6X2I - chains D and E of the 60 polymer chains in the assembly; structure by electron microscopy, 2.87 A resolution.

== Chain D (and E) ==
Molecule: VP2
Notes: chain E of this document is another copy of the same molecule, construct and numbering; everything in this record applies to it too
Reference sequence: A0A1B0VEZ1 (A0A1B0VEZ1_9VIRU); residue numbers follow UniProt; this construct covers 32-569
Sequence (538 residues; each row starts with the number of its first residue):
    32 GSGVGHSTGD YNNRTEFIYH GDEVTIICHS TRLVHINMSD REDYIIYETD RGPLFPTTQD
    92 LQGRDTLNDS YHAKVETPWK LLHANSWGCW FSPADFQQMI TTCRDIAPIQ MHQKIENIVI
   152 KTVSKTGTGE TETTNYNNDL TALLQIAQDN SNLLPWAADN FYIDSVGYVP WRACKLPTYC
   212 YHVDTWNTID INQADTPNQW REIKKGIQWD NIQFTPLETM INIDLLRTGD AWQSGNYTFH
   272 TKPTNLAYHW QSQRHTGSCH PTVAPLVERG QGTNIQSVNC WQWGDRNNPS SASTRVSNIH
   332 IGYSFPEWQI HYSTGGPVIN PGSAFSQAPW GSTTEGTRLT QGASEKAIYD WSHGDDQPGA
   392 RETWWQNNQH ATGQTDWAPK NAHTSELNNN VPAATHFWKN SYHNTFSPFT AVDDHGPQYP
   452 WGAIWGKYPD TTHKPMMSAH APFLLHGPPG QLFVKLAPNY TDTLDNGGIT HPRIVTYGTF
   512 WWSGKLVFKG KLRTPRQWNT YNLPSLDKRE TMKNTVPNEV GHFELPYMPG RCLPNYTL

== How chain D and chain E interact ==
Pairs across the interface - 91 pairs, chain D then chain E:
  Ser33(D) with Gly32(E); His37(E), hydrogen bond
  Gly34(D) with His37(E), hydrogen bond (backbone-side chain)
  Val35(D) with Gly36(E)
  Glu73(D) with Trp202(E)
  Asp74(D) with Trp202(E), hydrogen bond; Arg203(E), salt bridge; Gly552(E)
  Tyr75(D) with Trp202(E); Pro548(E); Gly552(E)
  Ile76(D) with Asn549(E); Glu550(E); Val551(E); Gly552(E)
  Ile77(D) with Pro548(E); Asn549(E), hydrogen bond (backbone-backbone); Glu550(E)
  Ser155(D) with Asn166(E), hydrogen bond
  Lys156(D) with Thr164(E)
  Thr157(D) with Thr164(E)
  Thr159(D) with Thr162(E); Thr164(E)
  Asp170(D) with Lys152(E), salt bridge
  Leu171(D) with Val35(E), hydrophobic; Asn169(E)
  Thr172(D) with Val35(E); Val150(E); Asn169(E), hydrogen bond; Thr259(E)
  Leu174(D) with Ser38(E); Trp512(E)
  Trp240(D) with Met543(E); Lys544(E); Val547(E), hydrophobic
  Asp241(D) with Met543(E)
  Phe245(D) with Val547(E), hydrophobic; Pro548(E), hydrophobic
  Pro247(D) with Trp202(E), hydrophobic
  Glu249(D) with Tyr42(E); Asn44(E); Trp202(E)
  Thr250(D) with Asn44(E); Arg45(E)
  Met251(D) with Arg45(E), hydrogen bond (backbone-side chain)
  Ile252(D) with Arg45(E)
  Asn253(D) with Asn43(E), hydrogen bond; Arg45(E), hydrogen bond
  Ile254(D) with Asp41(E); Tyr42(E), hydrogen bond (backbone-backbone)
  Asp255(D) with Asp41(E)
  Leu256(D) with Ser38(E), hydrogen bond (backbone-side chain); Gly40(E); Asp41(E), hydrogen bond (backbone-side chain); Tyr42(E), hydrophobic; Asn148(E); Trp512(E)
  Arg258(D) with Val35(E); Gly36(E); His37(E), hydrogen bond (side chain-backbone); Ser38(E); Asn148(E)
  Thr259(D) with Gly36(E)
  Gly260(D) with Gly36(E), hydrogen bond (backbone-backbone); His37(E)
  Asp261(D) with Gly36(E); His37(E); Ser38(E), hydrogen bond (side chain-backbone)
  Tyr491(D) with Ala204(E), hydrophobic; Tyr508(E), hydrogen bond (backbone-side chain)
  Thr492(D) with His66(E), hydrogen bond (backbone-side chain); Tyr167(E); Tyr508(E)
  Asp493(D) with His66(E); Val154(E); Tyr167(E); Tyr508(E)
  Leu495(D) with His66(E); Ala204(E), hydrophobic; Lys206(E)
  Asp496(D) with Lys206(E)
  Asn497(D) with Lys206(E); Ser383(E)
  Gly498(D) with Trp382(E); Pro389(E); Gly390(E), hydrogen bond (backbone-backbone)
  Gly499(D) with Trp382(E); Pro389(E)
  Ile500(D) with Pro389(E); Gly390(E)
  Ile505(D) with Tyr167(E), hydrophobic
Other interface residues (no listed pair), chain D (49 interface residues in all): Tyr78, Gln176, Ile243, Leu257, Ala488, Pro489, Thr494
Other interface residues (no listed pair), chain E (46 interface residues in all): Thr39, Leu64, Asn68, Glu161, Pro201, Asp381

== In short ==
Chain D and chain E form an interface of 49 and 46 residues respectively; the contacts include 18 hydrogen
bonds and 2 salt bridges. Polar pairs include Asp74(D)-Arg203(E), Asp170(D)-Lys152(E) and Ser33(D)-His37(E).
Chain D and chain E are both VP2; the structure, The Cutavirus (CuV) capsid structure, was determined by
electron microscopy, deposited together with 6X2K.
